PDB entry 6O7E | electron microscopy, 3.20 A resolution | chains A and E of the 8 polymer chains in the assembly

== Chain A ==
Name: Csm1
From: Thermococcus onnurineus (strain NA1)
Notes: EC 3.1.-.-, 2.7.7.-
UniProt: B6YWB8 (B6YWB8_THEON); residue numbers follow UniProt; this construct covers 1-777
Chain sequence (791 residues; row label = number of the first residue in the row; numbers below 1 keep their minus sign (Met-13 is residue -13)):
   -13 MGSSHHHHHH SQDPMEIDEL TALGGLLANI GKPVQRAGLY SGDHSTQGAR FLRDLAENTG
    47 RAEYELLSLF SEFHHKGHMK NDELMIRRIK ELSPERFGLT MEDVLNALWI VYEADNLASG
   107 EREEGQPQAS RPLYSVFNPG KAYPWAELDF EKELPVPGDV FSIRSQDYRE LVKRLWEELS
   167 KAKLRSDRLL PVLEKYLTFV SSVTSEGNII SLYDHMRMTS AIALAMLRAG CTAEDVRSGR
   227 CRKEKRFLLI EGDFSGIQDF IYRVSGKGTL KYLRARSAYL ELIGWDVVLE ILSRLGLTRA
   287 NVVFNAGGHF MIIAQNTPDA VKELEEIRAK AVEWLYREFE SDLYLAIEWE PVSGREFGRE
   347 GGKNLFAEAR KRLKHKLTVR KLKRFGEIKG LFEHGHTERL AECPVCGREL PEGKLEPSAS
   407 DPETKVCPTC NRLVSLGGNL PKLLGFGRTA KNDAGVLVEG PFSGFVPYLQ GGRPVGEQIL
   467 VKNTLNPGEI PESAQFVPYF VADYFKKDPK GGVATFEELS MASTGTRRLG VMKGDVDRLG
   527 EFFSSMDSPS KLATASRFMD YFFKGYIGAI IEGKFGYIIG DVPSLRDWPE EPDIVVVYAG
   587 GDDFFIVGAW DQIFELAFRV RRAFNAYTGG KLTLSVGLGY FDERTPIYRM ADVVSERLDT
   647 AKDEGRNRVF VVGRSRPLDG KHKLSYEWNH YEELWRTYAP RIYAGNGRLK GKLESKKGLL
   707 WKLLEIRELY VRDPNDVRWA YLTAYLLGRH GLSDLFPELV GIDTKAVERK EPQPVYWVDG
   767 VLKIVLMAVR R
Not modelled in the structure: -13 to 1, 108-112
Construct notes: initiating methionine (-13); expression tag (-12 to 0); engineered mutation Ala14 (His in B6YWB8), Asn15 (Asp in B6YWB8)
Ion coordination: Mn2+ site 1 near Asp239 (its only coordinating residue here); Zn2+: Cys389, Cys392, Cys413, Cys416; Mn2+ site 2: Val522, Asp588 (together with AMP-PNP); Mn2+ site 3: Asp588 (together with AMP-PNP)
Ligand contacts:
  - AMP-PNP (ANP; phosphoaminophosphonic acid-adenylate ester), molecule 1: Asp239, Phe290, Ala292, His295, Asp521, Val522, Asp523, Arg524, Leu525, Gly526, Phe529, Ser542, Met545, Asp546, Gly587, Asp588, Lys648, Arg652
  - AMP-PNP (ANP), molecule 2: Asp239, Phe240, Ser241, Gly242, Ile243, Gln244, Ile247, Tyr248, Ser263, Leu266, Gly293, Gly294, Lys367, Tyr584, Gly586, Asp588, Asp589

== Chain E ==
Name: Csm4
From: Thermococcus onnurineus (strain NA1)
UniProt: B6YWC1 (B6YWC1_THEON); residues 1-289 here = UniProt positions 1-289
Chain sequence (289 residues; row label = number of the first residue in the row):
     1 MPKFIAVKLI PKGPFRDIPR ADTLFGAIGN AISAIHGQSA VEELVDAFVG GARISSAFPY
    61 SGDTYYLPKP LSVEPALEGI LTGLDEEERY TTAKRLRKAK YLDLKNFELA LRLRPFTIPE
   121 EIPYARVDVP RVVLDRVTQD SSIYFWEEIR FREKSGVYFL YSGPREVFDG YIAPAMRFLG
   181 DTGIGGKSTW GAGLFEVEFH EMKIDAPGSE YSVTLSNALP TKTPVLWRLL RKGGWSFGRR
   241 KPRMTFIAEG SIVKNDPGGM ERLELGLSHE VYVYGLTFPL GVELPEGLE
Not modelled in the structure: 1, 288-289

== Interface between chain A and chain E ==
Contacting residue pairs (45; chain A residue first):
  Glu326(A) with Arg231(E), salt bridge
  Ser327(A) with Arg231(E)
  His361(A) with Pro75(E), hydrogen bond (side chain-backbone)
  Leu368(A) with Leu71(E), hydrophobic; Glu74(E); Pro75(E); Leu226(E); Trp227(E), hydrogen bond (backbone-backbone)
  Lys369(A) with Val225(E); Trp227(E)
  Arg370(A) with Trp227(E); Leu229(E)
  Phe371(A) with Trp227(E); Leu229(E), hydrophobic
  Gly372(A) with Trp227(E)
  Leu377(A) with Leu229(E), hydrophobic; Thr245(E), hydrogen bond (backbone-side chain)
  Phe378(A) with Pro220(E), hydrophobic; Pro224(E); Trp227(E); Leu229(E), hydrophobic; Thr245(E); Ile247(E), hydrophobic
  His380(A) with Glu261(E), salt bridge
  His382(A) with Glu264(E), salt bridge
  Glu388(A) with Arg240(E), salt bridge; Arg243(E), salt bridge
  Gly393(A) with Arg243(E), hydrogen bond (backbone-side chain)
  Arg394(A) with Arg243(E)
  Glu395(A) with Arg231(E), salt bridge; Arg240(E), salt bridge; Pro242(E); Arg243(E), hydrogen bond (side chain-backbone)
  Arg524(A) with Glu87(E); Thr91(E)
  Asp628(A) with Phe145(E)
  Arg630(A) with Ile143(E); Phe145(E)
  Thr631(A) with Phe145(E)
  Arg635(A) with Arg126(E), hydrogen bond (side chain-backbone); Asp128(E), salt bridge; Glu147(E), salt bridge
  Asp645(A) with Lys98(E), salt bridge
  Asp649(A) with Arg95(E), hydrogen bond (backbone-side chain)
  Arg652(A) with Thr91(E)
Other interface residues (no listed pair), chain A (31 interface residues in all): Tyr322, Lys357, Thr364, Val365, Leu386, Gly526, Glu527
Other interface residues (no listed pair), chain E (32 interface residues in all): Glu78, Glu86, Tyr90, Val127, Lys222, Phe246

== Summary ==
31 residues of chain A face 32 of chain E across their interface; the contacts include 7 hydrogen bonds and 10
salt bridges. Polar pairs include Glu326(A)-Arg231(E), His380(A)-Glu261(E) and His382(A)-Glu264(E). Bound to
chain A: AMP-PNP.
Chain A is Csm1 and chain E is Csm4, both from Thermococcus onnurineus (strain NA1); the structure, Cryo-EM
structure of Csm-crRNA-target RNA ternary complex in complex with AMPPNP in type III-A CRISPR-Cas system, was
determined by electron microscopy (same publication as 6O73, 6O74, 6O75, 6O78, 6O79, 6O7B and 3 further
entries).
